PDB entry 7SXJ | X-ray diffraction, 1.85 A resolution | chains A and B

# Chain A
Name: Glycogen synthase kinase-3 beta
Source organism: Homo sapiens
Notes: EC 2.7.11.26, 2.7.11.1
Reference sequence: P49841 (GSK3B_HUMAN); residue numbers follow UniProt; this construct covers 34-383
Chain sequence (351 residues; each row starts with the number of its first residue):
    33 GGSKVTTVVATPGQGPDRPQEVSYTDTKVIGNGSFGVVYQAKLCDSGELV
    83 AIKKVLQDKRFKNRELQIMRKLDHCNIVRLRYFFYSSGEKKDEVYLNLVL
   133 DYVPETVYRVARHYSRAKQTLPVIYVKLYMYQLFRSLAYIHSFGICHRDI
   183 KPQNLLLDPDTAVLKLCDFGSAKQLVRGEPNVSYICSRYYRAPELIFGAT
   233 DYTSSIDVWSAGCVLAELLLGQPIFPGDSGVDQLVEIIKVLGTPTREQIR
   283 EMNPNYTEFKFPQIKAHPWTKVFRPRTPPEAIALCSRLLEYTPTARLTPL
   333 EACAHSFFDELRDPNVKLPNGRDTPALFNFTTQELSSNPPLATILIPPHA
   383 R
Not modelled in the structure: 64-66, 121
Modified / non-standard residues: Y216 (O-phosphotyrosine; PTR)
Sequence notes: expression tag (33)
Ligand contacts: 6VL ((4S)-4-ethyl-7,7-dimethyl-4-phenyl-2,6,8,9-tetrahydropyrazolo[3,4-b]quinolin-5-one): I62, V70, A83, D133, Y134, V135, P136, T138, R141, Q185, N186, L188, C199, D200
Curated features (UniProtKB/Swiss-Prot):
  - active site: D181 (Proton acceptor)
  - binding site (ATP): I62 to V70, K85
  - modified residue: Y216 (Phosphotyrosine)
  - mutagenesis: K85 to K86 (Abolished serine/threonine-protein kinase activity), R96 (R96A: Prevents the phosphorylation of phosphate-primed glycogen synthase), L128 (L128A: Abolishes activity toward AXIN1)

# Chain B
Name: axin peptide
Chain sequence (17 residues; row label = number of the first residue in the row):
   384 EPQKFAEELIHRLEAVQ

# Chain A / chain B interface
Residue-residue contacts (26; chain A residue first):
  I228(A) with F388(B)
  F229(A) with F388(B), hydrophobic
  V263(A) with F388(B), hydrophobic; E391(B); L392(B), hydrophobic
  L266(A) with F388(B), hydrophobic; L392(B), hydrophobic
  V267(A) with L392(B), hydrophobic; R395(B); L396(B), hydrophobic
  I270(A) with L396(B), hydrophobic
  K271(A) with V399(B)
  N287(A) with P385(B)
  Y288(A) with P385(B); F388(B); A389(B), hydrophobic
  F291(A) with Q386(B); A389(B), hydrophobic
  K292(A) with I393(B)
  F293(A) with A389(B), hydrophobic; L392(B), hydrophobic; I393(B), hydrophobic
  P294(A) with I393(B); L396(B), hydrophobic; E397(B)
  I296(A) with V399(B), hydrophobic
Interface residues without a listed pair, chain A (15 interface residues in all): D264
Interface residues without a listed pair, chain B (13 interface residues in all): E390, Q400

# Summary
15 residues of chain A and 13 residues of chain B are in contact. Chain A binds compound 6VL. Curated
annotation (UniProt) lists active-site residue D181(A), 10 ATP-binding residues and 4 mutagenesis sites on
chain A.
Here chain A is Glycogen synthase kinase-3 beta (Homo sapiens) and chain B is axin peptide. Entry 7SXJ
(BIO-2895 (BRD0705) bound GSK3beta-axin complex) was determined by X-ray diffraction together with 7SXF, 7SXG
and 7SXH from the same study.
